Entry 4GFL (X-ray diffraction, 2.30 A resolution); this record covers chains A and B.

== Chain A (and B) ==
Protein: Nucleoid occlusion factor SlmA
From: Klebsiella pneumoniae
Notes: chain B of this document is another copy of the same molecule, construct and numbering; everything in this record applies to it too
Reference sequence: B5XTG2 (SLMA_KLEP3); residue numbers follow UniProt; this construct covers 1-198
Sequence (212 residues; numbered -13 to 198; the number before each row is that of its first residue; numbers below 1 keep their minus sign (Met-13 is residue -13)):
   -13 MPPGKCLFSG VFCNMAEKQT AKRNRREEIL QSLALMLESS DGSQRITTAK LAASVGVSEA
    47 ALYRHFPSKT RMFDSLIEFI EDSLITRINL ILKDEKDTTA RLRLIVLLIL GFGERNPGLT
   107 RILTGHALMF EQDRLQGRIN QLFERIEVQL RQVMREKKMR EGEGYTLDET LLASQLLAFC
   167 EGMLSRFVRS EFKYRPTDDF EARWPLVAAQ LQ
Disordered / not traced: -13 to 8 (chain B: -13 to 8, 26-53)
Construct notes: expression tag (-13 to 0)
Swiss-Prot annotation at these positions:
  - DNA-binding region: Thr33 to Phe52 (H-T-H motif)
From the paper describing this entry:
  - conformationally variable residues (order/disorder transition): Ser26 to Ile32, Gly111 to Gln118

== How chain A and chain B interact ==
Residue-residue contacts - 64 pairs, chain A then chain B:
  Gly28(A) with Met115(B)
  Ser29(A) with Met115(B); Gln118(B)
  Arg107(A) with Met115(B), hydrogen bond
  Thr110(A) with His112(B), hydrogen bond (backbone-side chain)
  Gly111(A) with His112(B)
  His112(A) with Thr110(B), hydrogen bond (side chain-backbone); Gly111(B); His112(B); Met115(B)
  Met115(A) with Glu24(B); His112(B); Met115(B), hydrophobic
  Phe116(A) with Met115(B); Phe116(B), hydrophobic
  Gln122(A) with Arg175(B)
  Asn126(A) with Arg175(B), hydrogen bond (side chain-backbone)
  Phe129(A) with Arg175(B)
  Glu130(A) with Tyr180(B), hydrogen bond
  Glu133(A) with Arg172(B), salt bridge
  Leu153(A) with Leu192(B), hydrophobic
  Leu157(A) with Ala188(B), hydrophobic; Arg189(B); Leu192(B), hydrophobic
  Leu158(A) with Leu192(B), hydrophobic
  Ser160(A) with Arg189(B), hydrogen bond
  Gln161(A) with Phe165(B); Arg189(B), hydrogen bond; Val193(B)
  Leu163(A) with Arg172(B)
  Ala164(A) with Gly168(B); Met169(B), hydrophobic; Arg172(B)
  Phe165(A) with Gln161(B)
  Glu167(A) with Arg172(B), salt bridge; Arg175(B), salt bridge
  Gly168(A) with Ala164(B); Glu167(B); Gly168(B)
  Met169(A) with Ala164(B), hydrophobic
  Arg172(A) with Glu133(B), salt bridge; Ser160(B); Leu163(B); Ala164(B); Glu167(B), salt bridge
  Arg175(A) with Gln122(B); Asn126(B), hydrogen bond (backbone-side chain); Phe129(B); Glu167(B), salt bridge
  Ser176(A) with Asn126(B)
  Tyr180(A) with Glu130(B), hydrogen bond
  Ala188(A) with Leu157(B)
  Arg189(A) with Leu157(B); Ser160(B), hydrogen bond; Gln161(B), hydrogen bond
  Leu192(A) with Leu153(B), hydrophobic; Leu157(B), hydrophobic; Leu158(B), hydrophobic; Gln161(B); Gln196(B)
  Ala195(A) with Ala195(B)
  Gln196(A) with Leu192(B); Val193(B); Gln196(B), hydrogen bond
Other interface residues (no listed pair), chain A (36 interface residues in all): Ser171, Asp185, Val193
Other interface residues (no listed pair), chain B (35 interface residues in all): Asp119, Ser171, Ser176

== In short ==
36 residues of chain A and 35 residues of chain B are in contact, with 12 hydrogen bonds and 6 salt bridges.
Polar contacts include Glu133(A)-Arg172(B), Glu167(A)-Arg172(B) and Glu167(A)-Arg175(B). From the paper:
conformational variability at Ser26(A) and Gly111(A).
Both chains are Nucleoid occlusion factor SlmA (Klebsiella pneumoniae). Entry 4GFL (NO mechanism, slma) was
determined by X-ray diffraction, deposited together with 4GCK, 4GCL and 4GCT.
